Entry 3TUL (X-ray diffraction, 2.79 A resolution); this record covers chain A.

# Chain A
Protein: Cell invasion protein sipB
Organism: Salmonella enterica subsp. enterica serovar Typhimurium
Notes: fragment: N-terminal domain
Reference sequence: Q56019 (SIPB_SALTY); residue numbers follow UniProt; this construct covers 81-237
Chain sequence (158 residues; row label = number of the first residue in the row):
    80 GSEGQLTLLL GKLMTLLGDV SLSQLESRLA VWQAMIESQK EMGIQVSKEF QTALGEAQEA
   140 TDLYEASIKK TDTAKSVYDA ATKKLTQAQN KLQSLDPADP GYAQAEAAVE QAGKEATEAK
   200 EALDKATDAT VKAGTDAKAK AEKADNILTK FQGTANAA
Unresolved in the structure: 80-81, 124-125, 175-181, 227-237
Sequence notes: expression tag (80)
Modified / non-standard residues: Mse93 (selenomethionine; parent Met); Mse114 (selenomethionine; parent Met); Mse121 (selenomethionine; parent Met)
From the paper describing this entry:
  - conformationally variable residues (helix shift): G83

# Summary
From the paper: conformational variability at G83.
Chain A is Cell invasion protein sipB (Salmonella enterica subsp. enterica serovar Typhimurium); the
structure, Crystal structure of N-terminal region of Type III Secretion Major Translocator SipB (residues
82-226), was determined by X-ray diffraction, deposited together with 3U0C.
